Entry 8DZS (electron microscopy, 2.65 A resolution); this record covers chains C and D of the 5 polymer chains in the assembly.

Chain C:
Molecule: Guanine nucleotide-binding protein G(I)/G(S)/G(T) subunit beta-1
From: Homo sapiens
UniProt: P62873 (GBB1_HUMAN); residue numbers follow UniProt; this construct covers 2-340
Sequence (339 residues; each row starts with the number of its first residue):
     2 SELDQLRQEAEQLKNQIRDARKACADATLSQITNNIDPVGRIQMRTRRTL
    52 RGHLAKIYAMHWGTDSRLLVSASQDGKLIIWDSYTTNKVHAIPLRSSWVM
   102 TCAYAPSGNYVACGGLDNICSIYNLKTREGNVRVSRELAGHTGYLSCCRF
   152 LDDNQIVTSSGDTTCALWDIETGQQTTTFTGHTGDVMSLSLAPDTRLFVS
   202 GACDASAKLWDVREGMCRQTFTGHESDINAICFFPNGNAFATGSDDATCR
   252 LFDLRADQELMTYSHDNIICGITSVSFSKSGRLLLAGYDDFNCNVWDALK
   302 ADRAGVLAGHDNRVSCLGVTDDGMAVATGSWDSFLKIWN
Not modelled in the structure: 2
UniProt features mapped onto this chain:
  - modified residue: Ser2 (N-acetylserine), His266 (Phosphohistidine)
  - natural variant: Leu30 (L30F: In MRD42; uncertain significance), Arg52 (R52G: In MRD42), Gly64 (G64V: In MRD42), Asp76 (D76E: In MRD42; D76G: In MRD42), Gly77 (G77S: In MRD42), Lys78 (K78R: In MRD42), Ile80 (I80N: In MRD42; I80T: In MRD42), His91 (H91R: In MRD42; uncertain significance), Ala92 (A92T: In MRD42), Pro94 (P94S: In MRD42), Leu95 (L95P: In MRD42), Arg96 (R96L: In MRD42), 5 further natural variant entries in UniProt

Chain D:
Molecule: Guanine nucleotide-binding protein G(I)/G(S)/G(O) subunit gamma-2
From: Homo sapiens
UniProt: P59768 (GBG2_HUMAN); residue numbers follow UniProt; this construct covers 1-71
Sequence (71 residues; numbered 1 to 71; the number before each row is that of its first residue):
     1 MASNNTASIAQARKLVEQLKMEANIDRIKVSKAAADLMAYCEAHAKEDPL
    51 LTPVPASENPFREKKFFCAIL
Not modelled in the structure: 1-10, 62-71
UniProt features mapped onto this chain:
  - modified residue: Ala2 (N-acetylalanine), Cys68 (Cysteine methyl ester)
  - lipidation: Cys68 (S-geranylgeranyl cysteine)

How chain C and chain D interact:
Contacting residue pairs - 75 pairs, chain C then chain D:
  Ala11(C) - Val16(D)  hydrophobic
  Leu14(C) - Val16(D)  hydrophobic
  Leu14(C) - Leu19(D)  hydrophobic
  Leu14(C) - Lys20(D)
  Gln17(C) - Ala23(D)
  Ile18(C) - Leu19(D)  hydrophobic
  Ile18(C) - Ala23(D)  hydrophobic
  Ile18(C) - Arg27(D)
  Ala21(C) - Arg27(D)
  Arg22(C) - Arg27(D)
  Cys25(C) - Arg27(D)
  Cys25(C) - Lys29(D)
  Cys25(C) - Val30(D)  hydrogen bond (backbone-backbone)
  Ala26(C) - Val30(D)  hydrophobic
  Asp27(C) - Lys29(D)
  Asp27(C) - Val30(D)  hydrogen bond (side chain-backbone)
  Asp27(C) - Ser31(D)  hydrogen bond
  Ala28(C) - Val30(D)
  Thr29(C) - Val30(D)
  Leu30(C) - Ala34(D)  hydrophobic
  Ile33(C) - Ala34(D)  hydrophobic
  Ile33(C) - Met38(D)  hydrophobic
  Thr34(C) - Met38(D)
  Ile37(C) - Met38(D)  hydrophobic
  Val40(C) - Leu51(D)  hydrophobic
  Ile43(C) - Leu50(D)
  Ile43(C) - Leu51(D)
  Arg48(C) - Asn59(D)
  Arg48(C) - Phe61(D)
  Arg49(C) - Pro60(D)
  Arg49(C) - Phe61(D)
  Ser84(C) - Phe61(D)
  Tyr85(C) - Pro60(D)
  Tyr85(C) - Phe61(D)  hydrophobic
  Cys218(C) - Glu22(D)
  Arg219(C) - Glu22(D)
  Gln220(C) - Glu22(D)
  Gln220(C) - Ile25(D)
  Thr221(C) - Glu22(D)
  Phe235(C) - Leu37(D)  hydrophobic
  Phe235(C) - Tyr40(D)  hydrophobic
  Phe235(C) - Cys41(D)  hydrophobic
  Pro236(C) - Tyr40(D)  hydrogen bond (backbone-side chain)
  Asn237(C) - Tyr40(D)
  Asp254(C) - Ala33(D)
  Arg256(C) - Asp26(D)
  Arg256(C) - Arg27(D)
  Arg256(C) - Ile28(D)
  Arg256(C) - Asp36(D)  salt bridge
  Ala257(C) - Ile28(D)
  Asp258(C) - Arg27(D)
  Gln259(C) - Val30(D)
  Leu261(C) - Val30(D)  hydrophobic
  Leu261(C) - Leu37(D)  hydrophobic
  Ser279(C) - Asp48(D)  hydrogen bond
  Lys280(C) - Glu47(D)
  Lys280(C) - Asp48(D)  hydrogen bond (backbone-side chain)
  Ser281(C) - Tyr40(D)
  Ser281(C) - Cys41(D)  hydrogen bond (backbone-side chain)
  Ser281(C) - His44(D)
  Ser281(C) - Asp48(D)  hydrogen bond
  Gly282(C) - Cys41(D)
  Arg283(C) - Cys41(D)
  Leu284(C) - Leu51(D)  hydrophobic
  Leu300(C) - Cys41(D)  hydrophobic
  Asp323(C) - Pro49(D)
  Gly324(C) - Pro49(D)
  Gly324(C) - Leu50(D)
  Met325(C) - Pro49(D)  hydrophobic
  Met325(C) - Leu50(D)
  Met325(C) - Asn59(D)
  Met325(C) - Pro60(D)
  Ala326(C) - Phe61(D)  hydrophobic
  Val327(C) - Leu50(D)  hydrophobic
  Asn340(C) - Asn59(D)  hydrogen bond
Interface residues without a listed pair, chain C (54 interface residues in all): Leu7, Glu10, Ala24, Ala240, Leu252, Val320, Ile338
Interface residues without a listed pair, chain D (31 interface residues in all): Ala12, Ala45, Glu58

Summary:
Chain C and chain D form an interface of 54 and 31 residues respectively, with 9 hydrogen bonds and 1 salt
bridge. Among the polar pairs are Arg256(C)-Asp36(D), Asp27(C)-Val30(D) and Asp27(C)-Ser31(D).
Chain C is Guanine nucleotide-binding protein G(I)/G(S)/G(T) subunit beta-1 and chain D is Guanine
nucleotide-binding protein G(I)/G(S)/G(O) subunit gamma-2, both from Homo sapiens; the structure, GR89,696
bound Kappa Opioid Receptor in complex with Gz, was determined by electron microscopy together with 8DZP, 8DZQ
and 8DZR from the same study.
